PDB entry 7RQZ | electron microscopy, 3.32 A resolution | chains A and C of the 4 polymer chains in the assembly

[Chain A (and C)]
Name: Transient receptor potential cation channel subfamily V member 1
From: Rattus norvegicus
Notes: chain C of this document is another copy of the same molecule, construct and numbering; everything in this record applies to it too
UniProt: O35433 (TRPV1_RAT); numbering as in UniProt (aligned over 1-838)
Amino-acid sequence (868 residues; row label = number of the first residue in the row):
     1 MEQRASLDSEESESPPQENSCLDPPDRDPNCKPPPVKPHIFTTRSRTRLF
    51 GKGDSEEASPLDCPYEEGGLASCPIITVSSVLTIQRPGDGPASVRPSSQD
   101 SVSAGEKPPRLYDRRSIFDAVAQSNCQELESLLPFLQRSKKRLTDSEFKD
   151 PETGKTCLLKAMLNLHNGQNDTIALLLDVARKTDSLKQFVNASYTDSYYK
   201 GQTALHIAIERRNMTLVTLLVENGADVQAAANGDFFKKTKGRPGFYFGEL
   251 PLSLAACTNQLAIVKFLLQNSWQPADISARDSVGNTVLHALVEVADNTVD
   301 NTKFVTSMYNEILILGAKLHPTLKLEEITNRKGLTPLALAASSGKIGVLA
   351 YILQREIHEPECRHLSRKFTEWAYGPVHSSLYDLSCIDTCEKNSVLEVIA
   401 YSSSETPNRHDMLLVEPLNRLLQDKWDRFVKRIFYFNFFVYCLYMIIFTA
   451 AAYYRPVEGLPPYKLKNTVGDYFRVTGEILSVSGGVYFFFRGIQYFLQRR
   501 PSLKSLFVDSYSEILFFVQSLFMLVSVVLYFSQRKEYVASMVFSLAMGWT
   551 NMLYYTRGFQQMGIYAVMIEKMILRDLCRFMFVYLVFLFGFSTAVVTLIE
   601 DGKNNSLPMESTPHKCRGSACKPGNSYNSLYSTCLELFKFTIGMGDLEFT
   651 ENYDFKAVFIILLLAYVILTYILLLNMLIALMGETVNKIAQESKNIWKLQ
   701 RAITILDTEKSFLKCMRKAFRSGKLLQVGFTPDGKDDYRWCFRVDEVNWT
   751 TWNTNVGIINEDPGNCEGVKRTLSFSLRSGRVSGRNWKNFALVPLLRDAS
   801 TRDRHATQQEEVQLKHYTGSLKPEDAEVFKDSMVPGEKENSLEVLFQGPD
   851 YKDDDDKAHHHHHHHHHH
Disordered / not traced: 1-196, 602-625, 753-868
Differences from the reference sequence: expression tag (839-868)
Cystine bridges: Cys386-Cys390
Ligand contacts:
  - resiniferatoxin (6EU), molecule 1: Phe507, Tyr511, Ser512, Leu515, Phe516, Phe543, Ala546, Met547, Thr550, Asn551, Leu553, Tyr554, Arg557, Ala566, Ile569, Glu570, Ile573, Leu577
  - resiniferatoxin (6EU), molecule 2: Phe587, Phe591, Leu662, Ala665, Ile668, Leu669
  - 6OU ([(2R)-1-[2-azanylethoxy(oxidanyl)phosphoryl]oxy-3-hexadecanoyloxy-propan-2-yl] (Z)-octadec-9-enoate), molecule 1: Lys504, Phe507, Val508, Ile573, Leu574, Leu577, Cys578, Met581, Phe582
  - 6OU, molecule 2: Leu588, Tyr631, Cys634, Leu635, Phe638
  - 6OU, molecule 3: Ala657, Ile660, Ile661, Leu664, Ala665, Ile668
  - LBN (1-palmitoyl-2-oleoyl-sn-glycero-3-phosphocholine), molecule 1: Asn437, Val440, Tyr441, Leu443, Tyr444, Ile447, Leu480, Gly484, Tyr487, Phe488, Arg491, Glu513, Phe516, Tyr554, Tyr555
  - LBN, molecule 2: Ile446, Ile447, Ala450, Tyr453, Tyr454, Gly470, Phe473, Arg474, Thr476, Gly477
Curated features (UniProtKB/Swiss-Prot):
  - region: Glu684 to Phe712 (AD), Glu767 to Thr801 (Interaction with calmodulin), Leu777 to Leu792 (Required for PIP2-mediated channel inhibition)
  - motif: Gly643 to Asp646 (Selectivity filter)
  - binding site (ATP): Arg115, Lys155, Lys160, Asn164, Tyr199 to Gln202, Glu210, Arg211
  - binding site (resiniferatoxin): Tyr511, Ser512, Thr550, Arg557
  - binding site (Na(+)): Gly643
  - binding site (Ca(2+)): Asp646
  - modified residue: Ser116 (Phosphoserine), Thr144 (Phosphothreonine), Thr370 (Phosphothreonine), Ser502 (Phosphoserine), Thr704 (Phosphothreonine), Ser774 (Phosphoserine), Ser800 (Phosphoserine), Ser820 (Phosphoserine)
  - glycosylation: Asn604 (N-linked (GlcNAc...) asparagine)

[Chain A / chain C interface]
Contacting residue pairs - 53 pairs, chain A then chain C:
  Tyr374(A) - Gln202(C)
  Tyr374(A) - Glu210(C)
  Tyr374(A) - Phe236(C)
  Gly375(A) - Glu210(C)
  Pro376(A) - Glu210(C)
  Pro376(A) - Phe245(C)
  Val377(A) - Phe235(C)  hydrophobic
  Thr449(A) - Thr593(C)
  Ala452(A) - Thr597(C)
  Tyr453(A) - Val596(C)  hydrophobic
  Tyr453(A) - Glu600(C)
  Arg455(A) - Thr597(C)  hydrogen bond (side chain-backbone)
  Arg455(A) - Glu600(C)
  Arg455(A) - Asp601(C)  salt bridge
  Val457(A) - Asp601(C)
  Lys535(A) - Phe655(C)
  Val538(A) - Phe655(C)  hydrophobic
  Val542(A) - Ala594(C)
  Phe543(A) - Val658(C)  hydrophobic
  Phe543(A) - Ile661(C)  hydrophobic
  Leu545(A) - Thr593(C)
  Ala546(A) - Gly590(C)
  Ala546(A) - Ala594(C)  hydrophobic
  Trp549(A) - Phe589(C)  hydrophobic
  Trp549(A) - Gly590(C)
  Leu553(A) - Val586(C)  hydrophobic
  Leu553(A) - Phe587(C)  hydrophobic
  Met562(A) - Arg579(C)
  Met562(A) - Val583(C)  hydrophobic
  Tyr565(A) - Arg579(C)
  Tyr565(A) - Val583(C)  hydrophobic
  Tyr565(A) - Met677(C)  hydrophobic
  Tyr565(A) - Leu681(C)  hydrophobic
  Met568(A) - Met677(C)  hydrophobic
  Met572(A) - Leu673(C)  hydrophobic
  Ile573(A) - Leu669(C)  hydrophobic
  Ile573(A) - Leu673(C)  hydrophobic
  Leu635(A) - Phe649(C)  hydrophobic
  Phe638(A) - Leu664(C)  hydrophobic
  Phe638(A) - Ile668(C)  hydrophobic
  Lys639(A) - Leu647(C)  hydrogen bond (side chain-backbone)
  Ile642(A) - Val667(C)  hydrophobic
  Ile642(A) - Tyr671(C)
  Ile642(A) - Ile672(C)  hydrophobic
  Met644(A) - Gly645(C)
  Met644(A) - Leu647(C)  hydrophobic
  Ile679(A) - Asn676(C)
  Met682(A) - Ile672(C)
  Met682(A) - Leu673(C)  hydrophobic
  Val686(A) - Met677(C)  hydrophobic
  Asn687(A) - Glu684(C)  hydrogen bond
  Ala690(A) - Glu684(C)
  Trp752(A) - Asn259(C)
Interface residues without a listed pair, chain A (44 interface residues in all): Trp372, Glu536, Ala539, Met541, Thr550, Met552, Gln561, Ile569, Leu577, Leu678, Gly683
Interface residues without a listed pair, chain C (46 interface residues in all): Gly244, Asp576, Phe580, Phe582, Phe591, Leu598, Leu630, Phe640, Leu662, Leu674, Ala680

[In short]
Chain A and chain C form an interface of 44 and 46 residues respectively; the contacts include 3 hydrogen
bonds and 1 salt bridge. Among the polar pairs are Arg455(A)-Asp601(C), Arg455(A)-Thr597(C) and
Lys639(A)-Leu647(C). Chain A binds resiniferatoxin, compound LBN and 3 copies of compound 6OU.
Chain A and chain C are both Transient receptor potential cation channel subfamily V member 1 (Rattus
norvegicus); the structure, Cryo-EM structure of the full-length TRPV1 with RTx at 48 degrees Celsius, in an
open state ..., was determined by electron microscopy together with 7RQU, 7RQV, 7RQW, 7RQX and 7RQY from the
same study.
